PDB entry 3QJL | X-ray diffraction, 2.70 A resolution | chains A and X of the 4 polymer chains in the assembly

Chain A:
Name: Putative uncharacterized protein PH0350
Organism: Pyrococcus horikoshii
UniProt: O58088 (O58088_PYRHO); residues 1-239 here = UniProt positions 1-239
Sequence (243 residues; row label = number of the first residue in the row; numbers below 1 keep their minus sign (His-3 is residue -3)):
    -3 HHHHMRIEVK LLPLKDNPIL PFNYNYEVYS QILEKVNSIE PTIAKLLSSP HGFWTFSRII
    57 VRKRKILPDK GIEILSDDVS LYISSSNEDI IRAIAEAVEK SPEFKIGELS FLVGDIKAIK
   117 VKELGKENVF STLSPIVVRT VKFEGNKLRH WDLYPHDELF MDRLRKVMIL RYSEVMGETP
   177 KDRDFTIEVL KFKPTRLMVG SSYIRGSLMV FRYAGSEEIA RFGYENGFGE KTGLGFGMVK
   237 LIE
Disordered / not traced: -3 to -1
Differences from the reference sequence: expression tag (-3 to 0)

Chain X:
Molecule: 12-nt RNA strand
Sequence (12 nucleotides; each row starts with the number of its first residue):
     1 GUUACAAUAA GA

How chain A and chain X interact:
Residue-residue contacts (31; chain A residue first):
  Arg2(A) - G1(X)  hydrogen bond to the base
  Glu4(A) - G1(X)  phosphate contact
  Arg54(A) - U3(X)  base contact
  Ile55(A) - U3(X)  base contact
  Ile56(A) - U3(X)  base contact
  Val57(A) - U3(X)  hydrogen bond to the base
  Arg58(A) - U2(X)  salt bridge to the phosphate
  Arg58(A) - U3(X)  phosphate contact
  Arg60(A) - U3(X)  hydrogen bond to the base
  Tyr78(A) - G1(X)  hydrogen bond to the sugar
  Ile115(A) - G1(X)  phosphate contact
  Lys116(A) - G1(X)  hydrogen bond to the base
  Val117(A) - G1(X)  base contact
  Lys118(A) - G1(X)  base contact
  Ser127(A) - A4(X)  phosphate contact
  Leu129(A) - G1(X)  base contact
  His152(A) - A9(X)  phosphate contact
  Leu186(A) - C5(X)  base contact
  Leu186(A) - A6(X)  sugar contact
  Leu186(A) - A7(X)  sugar contact
  Lys187(A) - C5(X)  phosphate contact
  Lys187(A) - A6(X)  salt bridge to the phosphate
  Lys187(A) - A7(X)  phosphate contact
  Phe188(A) - A7(X)  hydrogen bond to the phosphate
  Phe188(A) - U8(X)  phosphate contact
  Val206(A) - C5(X)  sugar contact
  Lys236(A) - G1(X)  hydrogen bond to the sugar
  Lys236(A) - A4(X)  salt bridge to the phosphate
  Ile238(A) - A4(X)  base contact
  Glu239(A) - A4(X)  base contact
  Glu239(A) - C5(X)  hydrogen bond to the base
Interface residues without a listed pair, chain A (29 interface residues in all): Val125, Thr128, Val185, Arg208, Tyr220, Leu237

In short:
29 residues of chain A face 9 of chain X across their interface, with 8 hydrogen bonds and 3 salt bridges.
Among the polar pairs are Arg2(A)-G1(X), Val57(A)-U3(X) and Arg60(A)-U3(X).
Chain A is Putative uncharacterized protein PH0350 (Pyrococcus horikoshii) and chain X is a 12-nt RNA strand;
the structure, One RAMP protein binding different RNA substrates, was determined by X-ray diffraction.
